Entry 3TIE (X-ray diffraction, 2.25 A resolution); this record covers chains A and C of the 3 polymer chains in the assembly.

== Chain A ==
Name: H-2 class I histocompatibility antigen, K-B alpha chain
From: Mus musculus
UniProt: P01901 (HA1B_MOUSE); residues 1-276 here correspond to UniProt positions 22-297 (UniProt number = residue number + 21)
Sequence (284 residues; each row starts with the number of its first residue; numbers below 1 keep their minus sign (Ile-6 is residue -6)):
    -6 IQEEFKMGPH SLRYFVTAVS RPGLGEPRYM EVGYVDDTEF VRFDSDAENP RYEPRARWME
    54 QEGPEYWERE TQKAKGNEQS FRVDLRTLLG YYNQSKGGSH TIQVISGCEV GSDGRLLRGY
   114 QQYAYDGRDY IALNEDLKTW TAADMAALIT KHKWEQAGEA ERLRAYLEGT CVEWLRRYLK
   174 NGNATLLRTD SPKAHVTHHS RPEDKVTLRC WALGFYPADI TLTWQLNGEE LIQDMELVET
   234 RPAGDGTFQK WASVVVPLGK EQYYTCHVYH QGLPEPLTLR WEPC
Disordered / not traced: -6 to 0
Construct notes: expression tag (-6 to 0, 277); conflict Arg121 (Cys142 in P01901)
Curated features (UniProtKB/Swiss-Prot):
  - region: Glu275, Pro276 (Connecting peptide)
  - glycosylation (N-linked (GlcNAc...) asparagine): Asn86, Asn176
Disulfides: Cys101-Cys164, Cys203-Cys259

== Chain C ==
Name: Vaccinia derived octamer peptide
Sequence (8 residues; row label = number of the first residue in the row):
     2 AIVNYANL

== Interface between chain A and chain C ==
Pairs across the interface (38):
  Tyr7(A) with Ala2(C), hydrogen bond (side chain-backbone); Ile3(C)
  Val9(A) with Ile3(C), hydrophobic; Tyr6(C)
  Glu24(A) with Ile3(C)
  Glu63(A) with Ala2(C)
  Lys66(A) with Ala2(C); Ile3(C), hydrogen bond (side chain-backbone); Asn5(C)
  Asn70(A) with Ile3(C); Val4(C), hydrogen bond (side chain-backbone); Asn5(C); Tyr6(C), hydrogen bond (side chain-backbone)
  Ser73(A) with Tyr6(C); Asn8(C), hydrogen bond
  Phe74(A) with Tyr6(C), hydrophobic
  Asp77(A) with Asn8(C), hydrogen bond; Leu9(C), hydrogen bond (side chain-backbone)
  Leu81(A) with Leu9(C), hydrophobic
  Tyr84(A) with Leu9(C), hydrogen bond (side chain-backbone)
  Val97(A) with Tyr6(C), hydrophobic
  Ser99(A) with Tyr6(C), hydrogen bond
  Gln114(A) with Tyr6(C)
  Tyr116(A) with Tyr6(C); Leu9(C), hydrophobic
  Thr143(A) with Leu9(C), hydrogen bond (side chain-backbone)
  Lys146(A) with Leu9(C)
  Trp147(A) with Asn8(C), hydrogen bond (side chain-backbone); Leu9(C), hydrophobic
  Glu152(A) with Ala7(C)
  Arg155(A) with Val4(C); Asn5(C), hydrogen bond (side chain-backbone); Ala7(C)
  Tyr159(A) with Ala2(C), hydrogen bond (side chain-backbone); Ile3(C); Val4(C)
  Trp167(A) with Ala2(C)
  Tyr171(A) with Ala2(C), hydrogen bond (side chain-backbone)
Other interface residues (no listed pair), chain A (30 interface residues in all): Leu5, Tyr45, Val76, Thr80, Ile95, Tyr123, Leu156

== Summary ==
Chain A and chain C form an interface of 30 and 8 residues respectively, with 14 hydrogen bonds. Among the
polar pairs are Tyr7(A)-Ala2(C), Lys66(A)-Ile3(C) and Asn70(A)-Val4(C).
Here chain A is H-2 class I histocompatibility antigen, K-B alpha chain (Mus musculus) and chain C is Vaccinia
derived octamer peptide. Entry 3TIE (Crystal structure of the vaccinia derived peptide A11R in complex with
the murine MHC CLASS I ...) was determined by X-ray diffraction (same publication as 3TID).
